Entry 5EV1 (X-ray diffraction, 2.04 A resolution); this record covers chains A and B.

== Chain A ==
Molecule: Splicing factor U2AF 65 kDa subunit
Organism: Homo sapiens
UniProt: P26368 (U2AF2_HUMAN); residues 141-341 here = UniProt positions 141-341
Chain sequence (201 residues; each row starts with the number of its first residue):
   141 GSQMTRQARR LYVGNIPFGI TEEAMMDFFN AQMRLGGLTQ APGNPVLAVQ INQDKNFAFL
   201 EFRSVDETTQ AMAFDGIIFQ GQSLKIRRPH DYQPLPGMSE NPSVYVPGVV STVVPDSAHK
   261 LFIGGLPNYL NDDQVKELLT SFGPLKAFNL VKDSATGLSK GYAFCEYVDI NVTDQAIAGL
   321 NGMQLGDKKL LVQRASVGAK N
Disordered / not traced: 141-142, 341
Curated features (UniProtKB/Swiss-Prot):
  - modified residue: Lys276 (5-hydroxylysine), Ser294 (Phosphoserine)
  - natural variant: Arg149 (R149W: In DEVDFB)
From the paper describing this entry:
  - binding site for the 9-nt DNA/RNA hybrid strand (chain B): Lys260, Phe304
  - contacts within the chain: Val254-Lys260 (backbone contact), Asp256-Lys260
  - mutagenesis - Q147A: decreased binding to AdML Py tract
  - mutagenesis - V249G/V250G/V254G: unchanged binding to AdML RNA
  - mutagenesis - M144G/L235G/M238G/V244G/V246G/V249G/V250G/S251G/T252G/V253G/V254G/P255G: decreased binding to AdML RNA
  - mutagenesis - Q147A/R227A/V254P (150-fold): decreased binding to RNA
  - disease-associated variants - L187V (citing earlier work)

== Chain B ==
Molecule: 9-nt DNA/RNA hybrid strand
Sequence (9 nucleotides; numbered 2 to 10; the number before each row is that of its first residue):
     2 UUUUUUUUU
Disordered / not traced: 10
Modified / non-standard residues: BRU (5-bromo-2'-deoxyuridine-5'-monophosphate) at position 7

== Interface between chain A and chain B ==
Residue-residue contacts (47):
  Arg146(A) - U9(B)  hydrogen bond to the phosphate
  Gln147(A) - DU8(B)  hydrogen bond to the base
  Gln147(A) - U9(B)  hydrogen bond to the base
  Arg150(A) - DU8(B)  hydrogen bond to the base
  Arg150(A) - U9(B)  hydrogen bond to the sugar
  Tyr152(A) - DU6(B)  hydrogen bond to the phosphate
  Tyr152(A) - BRU_7(B)  stacking on the base
  Gln190(A) - U9(B)  sugar contact
  Lys195(A) - DU6(B)  hydrogen bond to the base
  Lys195(A) - BRU_7(B)  salt bridge to the phosphate
  Asn196(A) - DU6(B)  hydrogen bond to the base
  Phe197(A) - BRU_7(B)  sugar contact
  Phe199(A) - BRU_7(B)  base contact
  Phe199(A) - DU8(B)  sugar contact
  Lys225(A) - DU5(B)  hydrogen bond to the base
  Lys225(A) - DU6(B)  phosphate contact
  Arg227(A) - DU5(B)  hydrogen bond to the base
  Arg227(A) - BRU_7(B)  base contact
  Arg228(A) - BRU_7(B)  hydrogen bond to the base
  Pro229(A) - BRU_7(B)  base contact
  Pro229(A) - DU8(B)  base contact
  His230(A) - BRU_7(B)  stacking on the base
  His230(A) - DU8(B)  hydrogen bond to the base
  Asp231(A) - DU8(B)  hydrogen bond to the base
  Asp231(A) - U9(B)  base contact
  Thr252(A) - DU5(B)  hydrogen bond to the base
  Val253(A) - DU5(B)  base contact
  Val254(A) - DU5(B)  hydrogen bond to the base
  Asp256(A) - U4(B)  base contact
  Lys260(A) - U4(B)  hydrogen bond to the base
  Phe262(A) - U3(B)  stacking on the base
  Gly265(A) - U2(B)  base contact
  Asn289(A) - U4(B)  hydrogen bond to the base
  Asn289(A) - DU5(B)  base contact
  Val291(A) - U4(B)  base contact
  Ser294(A) - DU6(B)  base contact
  Tyr302(A) - U2(B)  sugar contact
  Tyr302(A) - U4(B)  sugar contact
  Phe304(A) - U3(B)  base contact
  Phe304(A) - U4(B)  stacking on the base
  Gln333(A) - U3(B)  hydrogen bond to the base
  Arg334(A) - U3(B)  base contact
  Ala335(A) - U3(B)  hydrogen bond to the base
  Val337(A) - U3(B)  base contact
  Gly338(A) - U3(B)  hydrogen bond to the base
  Ala339(A) - U3(B)  base contact
  Lys340(A) - U3(B)  salt bridge to the phosphate
Interface residues without a listed pair, chain A (41 interface residues in all): Asp194, Gly264, Lys292, Asp293, Lys300, Lys328, Leu331

== In short ==
The interface between chain A and chain B involves 41 residues on one side and 8 on the other; the contacts
include 20 hydrogen bonds, 2 salt bridges and 4 aromatic stacking contacts. Polar contacts include
Gln147(A)-DU8(B), Gln147(A)-U9(B) and Arg150(A)-DU8(B). The paper reports a binding site for the 9-nt DNA/RNA
hybrid strand (chain B) at Lys260(A) and Phe304(A); Q147A of chain A reduces binding to AdML Py tract; 4
substitutions were tested in all.
Here chain A is Splicing factor U2AF 65 kDa subunit (Homo sapiens) and chain B is a 9-nt DNA/RNA hybrid
strand. Entry 5EV1 (Structure I of Intact U2AF65 Recognizing a 3' Splice Site Signal) was determined by X-ray
diffraction together with 5EV2, 5EV3 and 5EV4 from the same study.
